PDB entry 7C4C | X-ray diffraction, 2.27 A resolution | chain A

== Chain A ==
Name: CCHC-type domain-containing protein
Organism: Trypanosoma brucei brucei (strain 927/4 GUTat10.1)
UniProtKB: Q38DE2 (Q38DE2_TRYB2); residues 40-390 here = UniProt positions 40-390
Chain sequence (351 residues; row label = number of the first residue in the row):
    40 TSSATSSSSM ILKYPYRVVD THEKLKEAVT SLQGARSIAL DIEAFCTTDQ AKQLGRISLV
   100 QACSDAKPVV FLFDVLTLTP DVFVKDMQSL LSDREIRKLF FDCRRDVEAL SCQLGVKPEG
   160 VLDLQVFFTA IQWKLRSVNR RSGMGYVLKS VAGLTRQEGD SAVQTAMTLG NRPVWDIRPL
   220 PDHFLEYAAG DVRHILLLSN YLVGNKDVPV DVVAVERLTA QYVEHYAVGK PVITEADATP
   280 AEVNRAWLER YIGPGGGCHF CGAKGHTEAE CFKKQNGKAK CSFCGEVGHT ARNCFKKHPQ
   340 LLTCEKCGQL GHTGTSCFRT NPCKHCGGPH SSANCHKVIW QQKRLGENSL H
Disordered / not traced: 40-46, 379-390
Modified positions: Mse49, Mse126, Mse183, Mse206 (selenomethionine; parent Met)
Metal / ion sites: Zn2+ site 1: His61, Lys65; Mn2+ site 1: Asp80, Glu82, Asp230 (together with guanosine-5'-monophosphate); Mn2+ site 2: Asp80 (together with guanosine-5'-monophosphate); Zn2+ site 2: Glu197, His233, His375; Zn2+ site 3: Cys297, Cys300, His305, Cys310; Zn2+ site 4: Cys320, Cys323, His328, Cys333; Mn2+ site 3: Glu325 (together with guanosine-5'-monophosphate); Zn2+ site 5: Cys343, Cys346, Cys356; Zn2+ site 6: Cys362, Cys365, Cys374
Residues lining bound ligands:
  - guanosine-5'-monophosphate (5GP), molecule 1: Asp80, Ile81, Glu82, Ala83, Phe84, Cys85, Leu93, Gln203, Mse206, Thr207, Gly209, Trp214, Asp230
  - guanosine-5'-monophosphate (5GP), molecule 2: Asp141, Arg143, Arg144, Gln164, Arg180, Ser181, Gly182, Pro279, Ala280
  - guanosine-5'-monophosphate (5GP), molecule 3: His305, Glu309, Cys310, Phe311
  - guanosine-5'-monophosphate (5GP), molecule 4: Glu325, His328, Asn332, Cys333, Phe334, Lys335
Reported in the primary citation:
  - Zn2+ coordination: His305, His328, His351, His369
  - mutagenesis - D141E, S181A, Y185A, H305A, F311A, H328A: decreased catalytic activity on RNA1
  - mutagenesis - F334A, H351A, H369A: unchanged catalytic activity on RNA1
  - binding site for guanosine-5'-monophosphate: Glu309, Phe311
  - Mn2+ coordination: Glu325
  - mutagenesis - D141A: decreased expression
  - mutagenesis - Q164A, R179A, D230A: decreased catalytic activity
  - mutagenesis - D80A, E82A: abolished catalytic activity

== In short ==
Bound to chain A: 4 copies of guanosine-5'-monophosphate. The Zn2+ site 1 is built by His61 and Lys65. Asp80,
Glu82 and Asp230 coordinate Mn2+ site 1. The paper reports a binding site for guanosine-5'-monophosphate at
Glu309 and Phe311; D141E, S181A and Y185A, among others, reduce catalytic activity on RNA1; 15 substitutions
were tested in all.
Chain A is CCHC-type domain-containing protein (Trypanosoma brucei brucei (strain 927/4 GUTat10.1)); the
structure, The crystal structure of Trypanosoma brucei RNase D : GMP complex, was determined by X-ray
diffraction together with 7C42, 7C43, 7C45, 7C47 and 7C4B from the same study.
